9K10 - chains E and A of the 36 polymer chains in the assembly; structure by electron microscopy, 3.60 A resolution.

== Chain E ==
Protein: 50S ribosomal protein L4
From: Mycolicibacterium smegmatis MC2 155
UniProt: A0QSD2 (RL4_MYCS2); residues 1-215 here = UniProt positions 1-215
Sequence (215 residues; row label = number of the first residue in the row):
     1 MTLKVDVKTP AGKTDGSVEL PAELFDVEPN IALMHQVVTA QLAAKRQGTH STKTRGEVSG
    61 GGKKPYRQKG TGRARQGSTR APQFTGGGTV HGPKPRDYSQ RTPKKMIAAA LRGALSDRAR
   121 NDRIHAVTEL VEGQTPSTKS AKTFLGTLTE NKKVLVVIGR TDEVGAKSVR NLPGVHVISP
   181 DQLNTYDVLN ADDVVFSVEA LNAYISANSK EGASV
Unresolved in the structure: 1, 211-215

== Chain A ==
Molecule: 23S ribosomal RNA
From: Mycolicibacterium smegmatis MC2 155
Sequence (3127 nucleotides; numbered -2 to 3124; the number before each row is that of its first residue; numbers below 1 keep their minus sign (U-2 is residue -2)):
    -2 UUGUAAGUGU UUAAGGGCGC AUGGUGGAUG CCUUGGCACU GGGAGCCGAU GAAGGACGUA
    58 GGAGGCUGCG AUAAGCCUCG GGGAGCUGUC AACCGAGCGU UGAUCCGAGG AUGUCCGAAU
   118 GGGGAAACCC GGCACGAGUG AUGUCGUGUC ACCAGGCGCU GAAUAUAUAG GCGUCUGGGG
   178 GGAACGCGGG GAAGUGAAAC AUCUCAGUAC CCGUAGGAAG AGAAAACAAA AUGUGAUUCC
   238 GUGAGUAGUG GCGAGCGAAA GCGGAGGAUG GCUAAACCGU AUGCAUGUGA UACCGGGUAG
   298 GGGUUGUGUG UGCGGGGUUG UGGGACCUAU CUUUCCGGCU CUACCUGGCU GGAGGGCAGU
   358 GAGAAAAUGU UGUGGUUAGC GGAAAUGGCU UGGGAUGGCC UGCCGUAGAC GGUGAGAGCC
   418 CGGUACGUGA AAACCCGACG UCUGUCUUGA UGGUGUUCCC GAGUAGCAGC GGGCCCGUGG
   478 AAUCUGCUGU GAAUCUGCCG GGACCACCCG GUAAGCCUGA AUACUUCCCA GUGACCGAUA
   538 GCGGAUUAGU ACCGUGAGGG AAUGGUGAAA AGUACCCCGG GAGGGGAGUG AAAGAGUACC
   598 UGAAACCGUG CGCUUACAAU CCGUCAGAGC CCUCGACGUG UCGUGGGGUG AUGGCGUGCC
   658 UUUUGAAGAA UGAGCCUGCG AGUCAGGGAC AUGUCGCGAG GUUAACCCGG GUGGGGUAGC
   718 CGCAGCGAAA GCGAGUCUGA AUAGGGCGUA UCCACACAAG AGUGUGUGGU GUAGUGGUGU
   778 GUUCUGGACC CGAAGCGGAG UGAUCUACCC AUGGCCAGGG UGAAGCGCGG GUAAGACCGC
   838 GUGGAGGCCC GAACCCACUU AGGUUGAAGA CUGAGGGGAU GAGCUGUGGG UAGGGGUGAA
   898 AGGCCAAUCA AACUCCGUGA UAGCUGGUUC UCCCCGAAAU GCAUUUAGGU GCAGCGUCGC
   958 AUGUUUCUUG CCGGAGGUAG AGCUACUGGA UGGCCGAUGG GCCCCACAGG GUUACUGACG
  1018 UCAGCCAAAC UCCGAAUGCC GGUAAGUCCA AGAGUGCGGC AGUGAGACGG CGGGGGAUAA
  1078 GCUCCGUGCG UCGAGAGGGA AACAGCCCAG AUCGCCGGCU AAGGCCCCUA AGCGUGUGCU
  1138 AAGUGGAAAA GGAUGUGCAG UCGCGAAGAC AACCAGGAGG UUGGCUUAGA AGCAGCCACC
  1198 CUUGAAAGAG UGCGUAAUAG CUCACUGGUC AAGUGAUUGU GCGCCGAUAA UGUAGCGGGG
  1258 CUCAAGCACA CCGCCGAAGC CGCGGCAGCC AACGUGUUGG CUGGGUAGGG GAGCGUCCUG
  1318 CAUCCGGUGA AGCCGCCGAG UGAUCGAGUG GUGGAGGGUG UGGGAGUGAG AAUGCAGGCA
  1378 UGAGUAGCGA UUAGGCAAGU GAGAACCUUG CCCGCCGAAA GACCAAGGGU UCCUGGGCCA
  1438 GGCCAGUCCG CCCAGGGUGA GUCGGGACCU AAGGCGAGGC CGACAGGCGU AGUCGAUGGA
  1498 CAACGGGUUG AUAUUCCCGU ACCCGUGUAU GUGCGUCCAU GAUGAAUCAG CGGUACUAAC
  1558 CAUCCAAAAC CACCGUGACC GCACCUUUCG GGGUGUGGCG UUGGUGGGGC UGCAUGGGAC
  1618 CUUCGUUGGU AGUAGUCAAG CGAUGGGGUG ACGCAGGAAG GUAGCCGUAC CGGUCAGUGG
  1678 UAAUACCGGG GUAAGCCUGU AGGGAGUCAG AUAGGUAAAU CCGUCUGGCA UAUAUCCUGA
  1738 GAGGUGAUGC AUAGCCGAGU GAGGCGAAUU CGGUGAUCCU AUGCUGCCGA GAAAAGCCUC
  1798 UAGCGAGGAC AUACACGGCC CGUACCCCAA ACCAACACAG GUGGUCAGGU AGAGAAUACU
  1858 AAGGCGUACG AGUGAACUAU GGUUAAGGAA CUCGGCAAAA UGCCCCCGUA ACUUCGGGAG
  1918 AAGGGGGACC CACAUGGCGU GUAAGCCUUU ACGGCCCAAG CGUGAGUGGG UGGCACAAAC
  1978 CAGUGAGAAG CGACUGUUUA CUAAAAACAC AGGUCCGUGC GAAGUCGCAA GACGAUGUAU
  2038 ACGGACUGAC GCCUGCCCGG UGCUGGAAGG UUAAGAGGAC CCGUUAACUC CCUUUGGGGG
  2098 UGAAGCGGAG AAUUUAAGCC CCAGUAAACG GCGGUGGUAA CUAUAACCAU CCUAAGGUAG
  2158 CGAAAUUCCU UGUCGGGUAA GUUCCGACCU GCACGAAUGG CGUAACGACU UCUCAACUGU
  2218 CUCAACCAUA GACUCGGCGA AAUUGCACUA CGAGUAAAGA UGCUCGUUAC GCGCGGCAGG
  2278 ACGAAAAGAC CCCGGGACCU UCACUACAAC UUGGUAUUGG UGCUCGAUAC GGUUUGUGUA
  2338 GGAUAGGUGG GAGACUGUGA AGCUCACACG CCAGUGUGGG UGGAGUCGUU GUUGAAAUAC
  2398 CACUCUGAUC GUAUUGGGCC UCUAACCUCG GACCGUAUAU CCGGUUCAGG GACAGUGCCU
  2458 GGUGGGUAGU UUAACUGGGG CGGUUGCCUC CUAAAAUGUA ACGGAGGCGC CCAAAGGUUC
  2518 CCUCAACCUG GACGGCAAUC AGGUGUUGAG UGUAAGUGCA CAAGGGAGCU UGACUGCGAG
  2578 ACGGACAUGU CGAGCAGGGA CGAAAGUCGG GACUAGUGAU CCGGCACCUC UGAGUGGAAG
  2638 GGGUGUCGCU CAACGGAUAA AAGGUACCCC GGGGAUAACA GGCUGAUCUU CCCCAAGAGU
  2698 CCAUAUCGAC GGGAUGGUUU GGCACCUCGA UGUCGGCUCG UCGCAUCCUG GGGCUGGAGC
  2758 AGGUCCCAAG GGUUGGGCUG UUCGCCCAUU AAAGCGGCAC GCGAGCUGGG UUUAGAACGU
  2818 CGUGAGACAG UUCGGUCUCU AUCCGCCGCG CGCGUCAGAA GCUUGAGGAA ACCUGUCCCU
  2878 AGUACGAGAG GACCGGGACG GACGAACCUC UGGUAUACCA GUUGUCCCAC CAGGGGCACG
  2938 GCUGGAUAGC CACGUUCGGA CAGGAUAACC GCUGAAAGCA UCUAAGCGGG AAACCUCUUC
  2998 CAAGACCAGG CUUCUCACCC UCUAGGAGGG AUAAGGCCCC CCGCAGACCA CGGGAUUGAU
  3058 AGACCAGACC UGGAAGCCUA GUAAUAGGUG CAGGGAACUG GCACUAACCG GCCGAAAACU
  3118 UACAACA
Unresolved in the structure: -2 to 1, 1562-1609, 2136-2144, 3121-3124
Metal / ion sites: Mg2+ site 1 near G13 (its only coordinating residue here); Mg2+ site 2: C28, G1354; Mg2+ site 3: C43, G214; Mg2+ site 4 near U56 (its only coordinating residue here); Mg2+ site 5 near U69 (its only coordinating residue here); Mg2+ site 6 near U117 (its only coordinating residue here); Mg2+ site 7: A159, U163, A164; Mg2+ site 8: G191, U2467; Mg2+ site 9 near G191 (its only coordinating residue here); Mg2+ site 10: A194, A196, C197; Mg2+ site 11 near G204 (its only coordinating residue here); Mg2+ site 12 near G217 (its only coordinating residue here); 244 more Mg2+ sites not listed

== Interface between chain E and chain A ==
Pairs across the interface - 142 pairs, chain E then chain A:
  Asn30(E) with G693(A), hydrogen bond to the phosphate
  Leu33(E) with C692(A), sugar contact
  His35(E) with G1359(A), hydrogen bond to the sugar; G1360(A), phosphate contact
  Gln36(E) with G774(A), hydrogen bond to the base
  Gln41(E) with U709(A), phosphate contact; G710(A), phosphate contact
  Leu42(E) with A531(A), hydrogen bond to the base
  Ala43(E) with A531(A), base contact
  Ala44(E) with U709(A), sugar contact
  Lys45(E) with U709(A), hydrogen bond to the base
  Arg46(E) with A531(A), base contact; C532(A), salt bridge to the phosphate; G1361(A), hydrogen bond to the sugar
  Gln47(E) with U529(A), hydrogen bond to the sugar; G530(A), hydrogen bond to the sugar; A531(A), hydrogen bond to the phosphate
  Thr49(E) with A35(A), base contact; C36(A), sugar contact; G530(A), hydrogen bond to the base; C532(A), sugar contact
  His50(E) with C532(A), sugar contact
  Ser51(E) with C34(A), sugar contact; A35(A), sugar contact
  Thr52(E) with G1363(A), base contact
  Lys53(E) with C539(A), phosphate contact
  Thr54(E) with G916(A), base contact
  Arg55(E) with C788(A), salt bridge to the phosphate; G789(A), salt bridge to the phosphate; G916(A), sugar contact
  Gly56(E) with G916(A), base contact
  Val58(E) with G540(A), phosphate contact
  Ser59(E) with G540(A), hydrogen bond to the phosphate; G546(A), hydrogen bond to the base
  Gly60(E) with G557(A), phosphate contact
  Gly61(E) with G557(A), hydrogen bond to the phosphate
  Gly62(E) with C913(A), phosphate contact
  Lys63(E) with U911(A), salt bridge to the phosphate; C912(A), phosphate contact
  Lys64(E) with G789(A), phosphate contact; A790(A), salt bridge to the phosphate; A791(A), phosphate contact
  Gln68(E) with G789(A), hydrogen bond to the sugar; A790(A), sugar contact; C2667(A), phosphate contact; G2668(A), hydrogen bond to the phosphate
  Lys69(E) with G2285(A), salt bridge to the phosphate; A2286(A), salt bridge to the phosphate; C2667(A), phosphate contact; G2668(A), salt bridge to the phosphate
  Gly70(E) with A2283(A), phosphate contact; A2284(A), hydrogen bond to the phosphate
  Gly72(E) with U1370(A), base contact; A2283(A), phosphate contact; A2284(A), phosphate contact
  Arg73(E) with U1370(A), hydrogen bond to the base; C1372(A), salt bridge to the phosphate
  Ala74(E) with U1370(A), base contact; G1371(A), phosphate contact
  Arg75(E) with G789(A), sugar contact; U922(A), hydrogen bond to the base; A2284(A), base contact; G2668(A), phosphate contact; G2669(A), salt bridge to the phosphate
  Gln76(E) with G1371(A), hydrogen bond to the sugar; C1372(A), sugar contact
  Gly77(E) with G789(A), hydrogen bond to the phosphate; A790(A), phosphate contact
  Ser78(E) with G789(A), phosphate contact
  Arg80(E) with A558(A), salt bridge to the phosphate
  Pro82(E) with C788(A), sugar contact
  Gln83(E) with C788(A), hydrogen bond to the sugar; A1369(A), base contact; G1371(A), hydrogen bond to the base; C1372(A), sugar contact
  Phe84(E) with C1372(A), sugar contact
  Thr85(E) with U536(A), hydrogen bond to the base; G675(A), base contact; C1372(A), hydrogen bond to the sugar; A1373(A), sugar contact
  Gly86(E) with A537(A), hydrogen bond to the phosphate
  Thr89(E) with G538(A), hydrogen bond to the phosphate; G1363(A), base contact
  Val90(E) with A678(A), phosphate contact; C787(A), sugar contact
  His91(E) with U680(A), stacking on the base; C786(A), hydrogen bond to the sugar; C787(A), phosphate contact; G1363(A), sugar contact
  Pro93(E) with G1363(A), phosphate contact
  Arg96(E) with C681(A), hydrogen bond to the phosphate; A682(A), salt bridge to the phosphate; A1362(A), salt bridge to the phosphate
  Gln100(E) with U775(A), phosphate contact
  Arg101(E) with G684(A), hydrogen bond to the sugar; U700(A), hydrogen bond to the phosphate; A701(A), salt bridge to the phosphate; G774(A), salt bridge to the phosphate; U775(A), phosphate contact
  Thr102(E) with G774(A), sugar contact
  Pro103(E) with U700(A), phosphate contact; G773(A), sugar contact; G774(A), sugar contact
  Lys104(E) with U700(A), phosphate contact; G713(A), hydrogen bond to the base
  Lys105(E) with C694(A), hydrogen bond to the sugar; G698(A), salt bridge to the phosphate; U699(A), salt bridge to the phosphate
  Met106(E) with C692(A), base contact; G693(A), sugar contact; G773(A), base contact
  Ile107(E) with G710(A), phosphate contact
  Pro136(E) with U403(A), sugar contact
  Ser137(E) with U403(A), phosphate contact
  Thr138(E) with G402(A), base contact; U403(A), hydrogen bond to the phosphate
  Lys139(E) with C401(A), salt bridge to the phosphate; G402(A), phosphate contact
  Lys142(E) with G402(A), hydrogen bond to the base
  Lys152(E) with U1320(A), salt bridge to the phosphate
  Lys153(E) with A1319(A), salt bridge to the phosphate
  Arg160(E) with G706(A), hydrogen bond to the sugar; G707(A), salt bridge to the phosphate
  Lys167(E) with U403(A), hydrogen bond to the base
  Arg170(E) with U403(A), phosphate contact; A404(A), salt bridge to the phosphate; A422(A), hydrogen bond to the sugar
  Asn171(E) with G402(A), hydrogen bond to the base; A404(A), phosphate contact; G405(A), hydrogen bond to the sugar
  Leu172(E) with G402(A), base contact
  Pro173(E) with G405(A), base contact
  His176(E) with G708(A), hydrogen bond to the base
  Asp181(E) with G710(A), hydrogen bond to the sugar
  Gln182(E) with G706(A), base contact; G710(A), hydrogen bond to the base
  Leu183(E) with G710(A), sugar contact
  Asn184(E) with G708(A), base contact; U709(A), hydrogen bond to the sugar
  Tyr186(E) with G1317(A), hydrogen bond to the sugar
  Asp187(E) with G708(A), hydrogen bond to the base
  Asn190(E) with C1318(A), sugar contact
Other interface residues (no listed pair), chain E (84 interface residues in all): Ala32, Thr39, Thr71, Ala81, Gly92, Pro95, Ser168, Val177
Other interface residues (no listed pair), chain A (82 interface residues in all): A406, C676, G677, G679, G711, G712, G784

== Overview ==
Chain E and chain A form an interface of 84 and 82 residues respectively; the contacts include 45 hydrogen
bonds, 22 salt bridges and 1 aromatic stacking contact. Polar contacts include Gln36(E)-G774(A),
Leu42(E)-A531(A) and Lys45(E)-U709(A). The Mg2+ site 2 is built by C28(A) and G1354(A).
Here chain E is 50S ribosomal protein L4 and chain A is 23S ribosomal RNA, both from Mycolicibacterium
smegmatis MC2 155. Entry 9K10 (EF-G2 bound 50S ribosome subunit complex of M. smegmatis) was determined by
electron microscopy, deposited together with 9K0Z.
